8YWI - chains A and T of the 3 polymer chains in the assembly; structure by electron microscopy, 2.70 A resolution.

# Chain A
Protein: DNA polymerase
Source organism: African swine fever virus
Notes: EC 2.7.7.7
UniProtKB: A0A2X0SE14 (A0A2X0SE14_ASF); residue numbers follow UniProt; this construct covers 1-1206
Chain sequence (1206 residues; each row starts with the number of its first residue):
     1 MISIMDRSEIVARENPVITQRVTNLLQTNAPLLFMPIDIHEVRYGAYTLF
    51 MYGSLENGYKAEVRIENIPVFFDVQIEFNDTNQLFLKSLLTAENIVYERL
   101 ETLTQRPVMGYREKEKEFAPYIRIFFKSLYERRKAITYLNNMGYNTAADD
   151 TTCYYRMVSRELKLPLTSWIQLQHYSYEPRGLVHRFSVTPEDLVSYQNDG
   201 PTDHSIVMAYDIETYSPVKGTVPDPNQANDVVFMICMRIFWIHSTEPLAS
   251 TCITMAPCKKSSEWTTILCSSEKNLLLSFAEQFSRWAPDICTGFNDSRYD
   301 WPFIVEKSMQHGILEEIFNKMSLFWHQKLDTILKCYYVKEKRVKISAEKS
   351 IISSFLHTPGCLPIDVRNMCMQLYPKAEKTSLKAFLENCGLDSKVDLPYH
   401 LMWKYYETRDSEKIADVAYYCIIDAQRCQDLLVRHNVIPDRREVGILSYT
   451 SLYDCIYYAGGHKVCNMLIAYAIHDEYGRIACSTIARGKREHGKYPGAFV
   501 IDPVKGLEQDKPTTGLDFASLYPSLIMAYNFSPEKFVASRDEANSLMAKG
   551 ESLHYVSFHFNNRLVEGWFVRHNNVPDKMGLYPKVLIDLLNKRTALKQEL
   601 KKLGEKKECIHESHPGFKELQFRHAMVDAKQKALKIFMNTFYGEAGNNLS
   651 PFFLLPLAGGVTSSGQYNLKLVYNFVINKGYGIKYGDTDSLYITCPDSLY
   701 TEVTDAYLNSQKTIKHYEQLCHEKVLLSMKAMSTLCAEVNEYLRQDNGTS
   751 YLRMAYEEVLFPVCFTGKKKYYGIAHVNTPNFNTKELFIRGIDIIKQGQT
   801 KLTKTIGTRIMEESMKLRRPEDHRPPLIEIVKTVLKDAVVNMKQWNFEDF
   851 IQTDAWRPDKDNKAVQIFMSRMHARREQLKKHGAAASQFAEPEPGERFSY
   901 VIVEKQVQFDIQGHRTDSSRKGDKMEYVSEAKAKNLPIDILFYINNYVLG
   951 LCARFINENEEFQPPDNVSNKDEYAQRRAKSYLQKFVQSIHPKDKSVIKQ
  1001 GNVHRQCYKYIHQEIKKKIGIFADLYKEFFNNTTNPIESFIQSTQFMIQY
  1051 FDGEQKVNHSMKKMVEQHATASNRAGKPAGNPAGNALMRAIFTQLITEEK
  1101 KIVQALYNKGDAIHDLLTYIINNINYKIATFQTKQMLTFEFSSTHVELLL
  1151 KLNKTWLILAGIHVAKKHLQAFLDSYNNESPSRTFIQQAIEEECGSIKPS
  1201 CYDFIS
Unresolved in the structure: 1-2, 908-917, 993-1206

# Chain T
Molecule: The template strand
Sequence (38 nucleotides; each row starts with the number of its first residue; numbers below 1 keep their minus sign (DC-9 is residue -9)):
    -9 CTGCACGAATTAAGCAATTCGTAATCATGGTCATAGCT
Unresolved in the structure: -9 to -3, 18-28

# How chain A and chain T interact
Residue-residue contacts (38):
  Tyr44(A) - DA-2(T)  hydrogen bond to the phosphate
  Arg133(A) - DT0(T)  salt bridge to the phosphate
  Lys334(A) - DA-2(T)  base contact
  Lys344(A) - DA2(T)  hydrogen bond to the phosphate
  Lys344(A) - DA3(T)  salt bridge to the phosphate
  Tyr458(A) - DT1(T)  phosphate contact
  Tyr458(A) - DA2(T)  phosphate contact
  Ala459(A) - DA2(T)  phosphate contact
  Ala459(A) - DA3(T)  phosphate contact
  Gly461(A) - DA3(T)  phosphate contact
  Lys494(A) - DC5(T)  phosphate contact
  Tyr495(A) - DG4(T)  phosphate contact
  Tyr495(A) - DC5(T)  sugar contact
  Pro496(A) - DA6(T)  phosphate contact
  Gly497(A) - DC5(T)  phosphate contact
  Gly497(A) - DA6(T)  sugar contact
  Asn639(A) - DA3(T)  base contact
  Gly643(A) - DA3(T)  base contact
  Gly643(A) - DG4(T)  sugar contact
  Glu644(A) - DA3(T)  sugar contact
  Asn647(A) - DA3(T)  phosphate contact
  Asn647(A) - DG4(T)  phosphate contact
  Leu649(A) - DA2(T)  base contact
  Lys768(A) - DA7(T)  sugar contact
  Lys769(A) - DA6(T)  base contact
  Lys770(A) - DT8(T)  hydrogen bond to the phosphate
  Lys770(A) - DT9(T)  salt bridge to the phosphate
  Lys863(A) - DT12(T)  sugar contact
  Arg920(A) - DT12(T)  phosphate contact
  Arg920(A) - DA13(T)  salt bridge to the phosphate
  Lys921(A) - DG11(T)  salt bridge to the phosphate
  Lys921(A) - DT12(T)  hydrogen bond to the phosphate
  Asn946(A) - DC10(T)  phosphate contact
  Asn946(A) - DG11(T)  phosphate contact
  Tyr947(A) - DG11(T)  hydrogen bond to the phosphate
  Arg954(A) - DT8(T)  hydrogen bond to the phosphate
  Arg954(A) - DT9(T)  salt bridge to the phosphate
  Gln976(A) - DT9(T)  phosphate contact
Other interface residues (no listed pair), chain A (38 interface residues in all): Arg342, Gly460, His462, Gly493, Ala498, Val500, Thr640, Tyr642, Ala864, Gly950, Asp972, Lys980
Other interface residues (no listed pair), chain T (16 interface residues in all): DA-1

# In short
The interface between chain A and chain T involves 38 residues on one side and 16 on the other; the contacts
include 6 hydrogen bonds and 6 salt bridges. Among the polar pairs are Tyr44(A)-DA-2(T), Lys344(A)-DA2(T) and
Lys770(A)-DT8(T).
Here chain A is DNA polymerase (African swine fever virus) and chain T is the template strand. Entry 8YWI (The
structure of ASFV DNA polymerase in replicating state) was determined by electron microscopy, deposited
together with 8YWG and 8YWM.
